Entry 6PBH (X-ray diffraction, 1.89 A resolution); this record covers chains A and B of the 3 polymer chains in the assembly.

# Chain A
Protein: HLA class I histocompatibility antigen, A-68 alpha chain
From: Homo sapiens
Reference sequence: P01891 (1A68_HUMAN); residues 1-278 here correspond to UniProt positions 25-302 (UniProt number = residue number + 24)
Chain sequence (279 residues; row label = number of the first residue in the row; numbering starts at 0):
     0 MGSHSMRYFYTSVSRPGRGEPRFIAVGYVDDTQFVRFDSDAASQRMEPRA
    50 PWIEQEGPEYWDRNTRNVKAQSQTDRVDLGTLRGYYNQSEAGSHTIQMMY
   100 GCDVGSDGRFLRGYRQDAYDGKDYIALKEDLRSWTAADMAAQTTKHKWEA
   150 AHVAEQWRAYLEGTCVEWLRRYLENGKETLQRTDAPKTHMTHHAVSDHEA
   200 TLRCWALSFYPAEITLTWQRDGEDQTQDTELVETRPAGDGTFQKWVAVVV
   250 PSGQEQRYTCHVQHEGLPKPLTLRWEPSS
Not modelled in the structure: 0, 275-278
Differences from the reference sequence: expression tag (0)
Cystine bridges: Cys101-Cys164, Cys203-Cys259

# Chain B
Protein: Beta-2-microglobulin
From: Homo sapiens
Reference sequence: P61769 (B2MG_HUMAN); residues 1-99 here correspond to UniProt positions 21-119 (UniProt number = residue number + 20)
Chain sequence (99 residues; each row starts with the number of its first residue):
     1 IQRTPKIQVYSRHPAENGKSNFLNCYVSGFHPSDIEVDLLKNGERIEKVE
    51 HSDLSFSKDWSFYLLYYTEFTPTEKDEYACRVNHVTLSQPKIVKWDRDM
Not modelled in the structure: 1-2
UniProt features mapped onto this chain:
  - modified residue: Gln2 (Pyrrolidone carboxylic acid)
  - glycosylation: Ile1 (N-linked (Glc) (glycation) isoleucine), Lys19 (N-linked (Glc) (glycation) lysine), Lys41 (N-linked (Glc) (glycation) lysine), Lys48 (N-linked (Glc) (glycation) lysine), Lys58 (N-linked (Glc) (glycation) lysine), Lys91 (N-linked (Glc) (glycation) lysine), Lys94 (N-linked (Glc) (glycation) lysine)
Cystine bridges: Cys25-Cys80
Ligand contacts: Mg2+ (MG): Asn17, Thr73, Glu74

# How chain A and chain B interact
Residue-residue contacts (54; chain A residue first):
  Phe8(A) - Ser55(B)
  Phe8(A) - Phe56(B)
  Tyr9(A) - Phe56(B)
  Thr10(A) - Leu54(B)
  Thr10(A) - Phe56(B)
  Thr10(A) - Phe62(B)
  Val12(A) - Ser33(B)
  Ile23(A) - Leu54(B)  hydrophobic
  Val25(A) - Asp53(B)
  Val25(A) - Leu54(B)
  Val25(A) - Ser55(B)
  Tyr27(A) - Ser55(B)
  Tyr27(A) - Tyr63(B)
  Gln32(A) - Asp53(B)  hydrogen bond
  Arg35(A) - Asp53(B)  salt bridge
  Thr94(A) - Phe62(B)
  Gln96(A) - His31(B)  hydrogen bond
  Gln96(A) - Phe56(B)
  Gln96(A) - Trp60(B)  hydrogen bond (side chain-backbone)
  Gln96(A) - Phe62(B)
  Met97(A) - Phe56(B)
  Gln115(A) - Trp60(B)
  Asp116(A) - Trp60(B)
  Ala117(A) - Trp60(B)
  Asp119(A) - His31(B)
  Gly120(A) - Arg3(B)  hydrogen bond (backbone-side chain)
  Gly120(A) - His31(B)
  Gly120(A) - Trp60(B)
  Asp122(A) - Trp60(B)  hydrogen bond
  His192(A) - Asp98(B)  salt bridge
  Arg202(A) - Asp98(B)  hydrogen bond (side chain-backbone)
  Trp204(A) - Asp98(B)
  Trp204(A) - Met99(B)
  Val231(A) - Gln8(B)
  Glu232(A) - Lys6(B)  salt bridge
  Glu232(A) - Gln8(B)
  Glu232(A) - Tyr26(B)
  Glu232(A) - Ser28(B)  hydrogen bond
  Thr233(A) - Tyr26(B)
  Arg234(A) - Gln8(B)
  Arg234(A) - Tyr10(B)
  Arg234(A) - Met99(B)  hydrogen bond (side chain-backbone)
  Pro235(A) - Tyr10(B)  hydrogen bond (backbone-side chain)
  Pro235(A) - Asn24(B)
  Pro235(A) - Tyr26(B)
  Ala236(A) - Arg12(B)  hydrogen bond (backbone-side chain)
  Ala236(A) - Asn24(B)  hydrogen bond (backbone-side chain)
  Gly237(A) - Arg12(B)  hydrogen bond (backbone-side chain)
  Gly237(A) - Leu65(B)
  Asp238(A) - Arg12(B)
  Gln242(A) - Tyr10(B)
  Gln242(A) - Ser11(B)  hydrogen bond (side chain-backbone)
  Gln242(A) - Arg12(B)  hydrogen bond (side chain-backbone)
  Trp244(A) - Met99(B)  hydrogen bond (side chain-backbone)
Interface residues without a listed pair, chain A (35 interface residues in all): Arg48, Met98, Lys121, Leu206
Interface residues without a listed pair, chain B (25 interface residues in all): His13, Pro14, Asp59, Arg97

# Overview
Chain A and chain B form an interface of 35 and 25 residues respectively, with 15 hydrogen bonds and 3 salt
bridges. Polar pairs include Arg35(A)-Asp53(B), His192(A)-Asp98(B) and Glu232(A)-Lys6(B). Ligands of chain B:
Mg2+.
Chain A is HLA class I histocompatibility antigen, A-68 alpha chain and chain B is Beta-2-microglobulin, both
from Homo sapiens; the structure, Crystal Structure of HLA-A*68:01 in complex with NP145-156, a 12 mer
influenza peptide, was determined by X-ray diffraction.
